PDB entry 1NMM | X-ray diffraction, 2.00 A resolution | chains A and B

== Chain A ==
Molecule: Alpha-lactalbumin
From: Mus musculus
Notes: fragment: regulatory subunit of lactose synthase
UniProt: P29752 (LALBA_MOUSE); residues 1-123 here correspond to UniProt positions 21-143 (UniProt number = residue number + 20)
Chain sequence (123 residues; each row starts with the number of its first residue):
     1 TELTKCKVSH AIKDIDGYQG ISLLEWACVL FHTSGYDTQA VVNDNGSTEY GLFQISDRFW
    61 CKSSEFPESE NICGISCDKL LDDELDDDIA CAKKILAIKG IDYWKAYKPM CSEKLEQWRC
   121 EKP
Cystine bridges: C6-C120, C28-C111, C61-C77, C73-C91
Ion coordination: Ca2+: K79, D82, E84, D87, D88
Small-molecule neighbours: N-acetylglucosamine (NAG; 2-acetamido-2-deoxy-beta-D-glucopyranose): F31, H32, M110
From the paper describing this entry:
  - binding site for N-acetylglucosamine: H32

== Chain B ==
Molecule: Beta-1,4-galactosyltransferase
From: Bos taurus
Notes: EC 2.4.1.22, 2.4.1.90, 2.4.1.38; fragment: Catalytic Domain, residues 130-402
UniProt: P08037 (B4GT1_BOVIN); aligned to UniProt positions 130-402 over residues 130-402
Chain sequence (286 residues; each row starts with the number of its first residue):
   117 ASMTGGQQMG RGSSLTACPE ESPLLVGPML IEFNIPVDLK LVEQQNPKVK LGGRYTPMDC
   177 ISPHKVAIII PFRNRQEHLK YWLYYLHPIL QRQQLDYGIY VINQAGESMF NRAKLLNVGF
   237 KEALKDYDYN CFVFSDVDLI PMNDHNTYRC FSQPRHISVA MDKFGFSLPY VQYFGGVSAL
   297 SKQQFLSING FPNNYWGWGG EDDDIYNRLA FRGMSVSRPN AVIGKTRMIR HSRDKKNEPN
   357 PQRFDRIAHT KETMLSDGLN SLTYMVLEVQ RYPLYTKITV DIGTPS
Disordered / not traced: 117-130
Cystine bridges: C134-C176, C247-C266
Differences from the reference sequence: engineered mutation T342 (Cys269 in P08037)
Small-molecule neighbours: N-acetylglucosamine (NAG; 2-acetamido-2-deoxy-beta-D-glucopyranose): K279, F280, Y286, Y289, W314, G315, G316, D318, D319, R359, F360, I363
Curated features (UniProtKB/Swiss-Prot):
  - binding site (UDP-alpha-D-galactose): P187 to R191, F226 to R228, V253, D254, W314, H347 to R349
  - binding site (Mn(2+)): D254, H347
  - binding site (N-acetyl-D-glucosamine): G316 to D319, R359
From the paper describing this entry:
  - binding site for N-acetylglucosamine: R359, F360, I363

== Interface between chain A and chain B ==
Residue-residue contacts - 20 pairs, chain A then chain B:
  F31(A) - F280(B)  hydrophobic
  F31(A) - P285(B)  hydrophobic
  F31(A) - Y286(B)  hydrophobic
  H32(A) - Y286(B)
  H32(A) - F360(B)
  V42(A) - P355(B)  hydrophobic
  D44(A) - P357(B)
  K105(A) - P357(B)  hydrogen bond (side chain-backbone)
  K105(A) - F360(B)
  A106(A) - F360(B)  hydrophobic
  P109(A) - F360(B)
  P109(A) - I363(B)  hydrophobic
  M110(A) - I363(B)  hydrophobic
  K114(A) - V287(B)
  K114(A) - Q288(B)
  Q117(A) - Y286(B)
  Q117(A) - V287(B)  hydrogen bond (side chain-backbone)
  Q117(A) - Q288(B)  hydrogen bond
  W118(A) - P285(B)
  W118(A) - Y286(B)  hydrophobic
Interface residues without a listed pair, chain A (13 interface residues in all): E2, E113
Interface residues without a listed pair, chain B (12 interface residues in all): K279, D319, R359

== Summary ==
Chain A and chain B form an interface of 13 and 12 residues respectively, with 3 hydrogen bonds. Polar pairs
include K105(A)-P357(B), Q117(A)-V287(B) and Q117(A)-Q288(B). N-acetylglucosamine is bound between chain A and
chain B. The paper reports a binding site for N-acetylglucosamine at H32(A) and R359(B) among others.
Chain A is Alpha-lactalbumin (Mus musculus) and chain B is Beta-1,4-galactosyltransferase (Bos taurus); the
structure, beta-1,4-galactosyltransferase mutant Cys342Thr complex with alpha-lactalbumin and GlcNAc, was
determined by X-ray diffraction (same publication as 1O23 and 1NWG).
